PDB entry 6UVN | electron microscopy, 3.10 A resolution | chains A and M of the 12 polymer chains in the assembly

== Chain A ==
Molecule: Cas6
Organism: Vibrio cholerae
Sequence (217 residues; each row starts with the number of its first residue; numbers below 1 keep their minus sign (Met-17 is residue -17)):
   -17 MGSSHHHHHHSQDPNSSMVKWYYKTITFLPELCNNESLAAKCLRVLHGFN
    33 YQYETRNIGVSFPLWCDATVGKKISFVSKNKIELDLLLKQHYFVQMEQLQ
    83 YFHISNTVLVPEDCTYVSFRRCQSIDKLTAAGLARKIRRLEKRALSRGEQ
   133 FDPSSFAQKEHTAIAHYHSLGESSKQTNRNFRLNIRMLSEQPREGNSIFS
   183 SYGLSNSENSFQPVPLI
Disordered / not traced: -17 to 1

== Chain M ==
Molecule: crRNA
Organism: Vibrio cholerae
Sequence (61 nucleotides; numbered 1 to 61; the number before each row is that of its first residue):
     1 CUAAGAAAUUCACGGCGGGCUUGAUGUCCGCGUCUACCUGGUUCACUGCC
    51 GUGUAGGCAGC

== Chain A / chain M interface ==
Pairs across the interface (55):
  His29(A) - DG60(M)  salt bridge to the phosphate
  Tyr33(A) - A59(M)  phosphate contact
  Tyr33(A) - DG60(M)  hydrogen bond to the phosphate
  Arg103(A) - DG60(M)  hydrogen bond to the base
  Gln105(A) - C58(M)  base contact
  Gln105(A) - A59(M)  hydrogen bond to the base
  Ser106(A) - G57(M)  phosphate contact
  Asp108(A) - C46(M)  hydrogen bond to the base
  Lys109(A) - G56(M)  base contact
  Lys109(A) - G57(M)  hydrogen bond to the base
  Thr111(A) - A45(M)  sugar contact
  Thr111(A) - C46(M)  hydrogen bond to the phosphate
  Ala113(A) - C46(M)  phosphate contact
  Ala113(A) - U47(M)  phosphate contact
  Arg117(A) - C46(M)  salt bridge to the phosphate
  Arg117(A) - U47(M)  salt bridge to the phosphate
  Arg117(A) - G48(M)  phosphate contact
  Lys118(A) - A55(M)  salt bridge to the phosphate
  Arg120(A) - G48(M)  salt bridge to the phosphate
  Arg121(A) - C49(M)  salt bridge to the phosphate
  Arg121(A) - C50(M)  salt bridge to the phosphate
  Arg121(A) - G51(M)  hydrogen bond to the base
  Leu122(A) - G51(M)  base contact
  Leu122(A) - U54(M)  sugar contact
  Arg125(A) - G51(M)  salt bridge to the phosphate
  Arg125(A) - U52(M)  salt bridge to the phosphate
  Arg125(A) - G53(M)  salt bridge to the phosphate
  Arg129(A) - U52(M)  hydrogen bond to the phosphate
  Arg129(A) - G53(M)  salt bridge to the phosphate
  Ser137(A) - U54(M)  base contact
  Phe138(A) - U54(M)  phosphate contact
  Ala139(A) - U54(M)  base contact
  Tyr149(A) - A45(M)  hydrogen bond to the base
  Ser156(A) - DG60(M)  phosphate contact
  Ser156(A) - C61(M)  phosphate contact
  Lys157(A) - C61(M)  hydrogen bond to the phosphate
  Gln158(A) - C61(M)  hydrogen bond to the phosphate
  Thr159(A) - C61(M)  phosphate contact
  Arg161(A) - C46(M)  sugar contact
  Arg161(A) - U47(M)  hydrogen bond to the sugar
  Asn162(A) - A45(M)  phosphate contact
  Asn162(A) - C46(M)  sugar contact
  Phe163(A) - C46(M)  base contact
  Phe163(A) - DG60(M)  stacking on the base
  Arg164(A) - A45(M)  salt bridge to the phosphate
  Asn166(A) - A45(M)  base contact
  Ser182(A) - A59(M)  phosphate contact
  Ser183(A) - DG60(M)  hydrogen bond to the phosphate
  Tyr184(A) - DG60(M)  phosphate contact
  Asn188(A) - C58(M)  phosphate contact
  Asn188(A) - A59(M)  hydrogen bond to the phosphate
  Ser189(A) - C58(M)  hydrogen bond to the phosphate
  Glu190(A) - G57(M)  sugar contact
  Glu190(A) - C58(M)  sugar contact
  Asn191(A) - A59(M)  phosphate contact
Interface residues without a listed pair, chain A (39 interface residues in all): Gly114, Ser151, Ser155

== Overview ==
39 residues of chain A face 17 of chain M across their interface, with 15 hydrogen bonds, 12 salt bridges and
1 aromatic stacking contact. Polar pairs include Arg103(A)-DG60(M), Gln105(A)-A59(M) and Asp108(A)-C46(M).
Here chain A is Cas6 and chain M is crRNA, both from Vibrio cholerae. Entry 6UVN (CryoEM structure of
VcCascasde-TniQ complex) was determined by electron microscopy.
